Entry 6YB6 (X-ray diffraction, 1.33 A resolution); this record covers chains L and H of the 4 polymer chains in the assembly.

Chain L:
Molecule: Prothrombin
Source organism: Homo sapiens
Notes: EC 3.4.21.5
UniProtKB: P00734 (THRB_HUMAN); the construct lacks a stretch of the UniProt sequence, so the offset changes along the chain: -4 to 0 = UniProt 328-332; 1-14 = UniProt 336-349; 15-17 = UniProt 361-363
Chain sequence (36 residues; each row starts with the number of its first residue; a row labelled like 14A-14K holds insertion residues (14A, then the next letters in order); numbers below 1 keep their minus sign (Thr-4 is residue -4)):
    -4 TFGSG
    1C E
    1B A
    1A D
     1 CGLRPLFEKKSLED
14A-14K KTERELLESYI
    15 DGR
Not modelled in the structure: -4 to 0, 15-17

Chain H:
Molecule: Prothrombin
Source organism: Homo sapiens
Notes: EC 3.4.21.5
UniProtKB: P00734 (THRB_HUMAN); the construct lacks a stretch of the UniProt sequence and is renumbered around it, so the offset changes along the chain: 16-36 = UniProt 364-384; 37-60 = UniProt 386-409; 61-77 = UniProt 419-435; 78-97 = UniProt 437-456; 7 more segments
Chain sequence (259 residues; numbered 16 to 247 plus 30 insertion-coded residues; 3 numbers in that range are skipped by the numbering (no residue carries them; nothing is unmodelled there); the number before each row is that of its first residue; a row labelled like 60A-60I holds insertion residues (60A, then the next letters in order)):
    16 IVEGSDAEIGMSPWQVMLFRK
   36A S
    37 PQELLCGASLISDRWVLTAAHCLL
60A-60I YPPWDKNFT
    61 ENDLLVRIGKHSRTRYE
   77A R
    78 NIEKISMLEKIYIHPRYNWR
   97A E
    98 NLDRDIALMKLKKPVAFSDYIHPVCLPDRETA
129A-129C ASL
   130 LQAGYKGRVTGWGNLKET
147A-147G WTANVGK
   150 GQPSVLQVVNLPIVERPVCKDSTRIRITDNMFCAG
  184A Y
   185 KP
186A-186D DEGK
   187 RGDACEGDSGGPFVMKSP
204A-204B FN
   205 NRWYQMGIVSWGE
   219 GCD
  221A R
   222 DGKYGFYTHVFRLKKWIQKVIDQFGE
Not modelled in the structure: 147A-147G, 246-247
Disulfide bonds: Cys42-Cys58, Cys168-Cys182, Cys191-Cys220
Covalently attached groups: N-acetylglucosamine (NAG) linked to Asn60G
Bound ions: Na+ site 1: Lys169, Thr172, Phe204A; Na+ site 2: Arg221A, Lys224

Chain L / chain H interface:
Pairs across the interface (60; chain L residue first):
  Cys1(L) with Pro120(H); Val121(H); Cys122(H), disulfide; Arg206(H), hydrogen bond (backbone-side chain)
  Asp1A(L) with His119(H), salt bridge; Arg206(H)
  Ala1B(L) with Arg206(H), hydrogen bond (backbone-side chain)
  Glu1C(L) with Pro120(H)
  Gly2(L) with Trp29(H); Pro120(H), hydrogen bond (backbone-backbone); Cys122(H); Arg206(H); Trp207(H), hydrogen bond (backbone-backbone)
  Leu3(L) with His119(H), hydrogen bond (backbone-side chain); Asn205(H); Arg206(H)
  Arg4(L) with Gly25(H); Met26(H), hydrogen bond (side chain-backbone); Pro28(H); Trp29(H); Arg137(H); Trp207(H)
  Pro5(L) with Ser115(H); Asp116(H); His119(H)
  Leu6(L) with Ile24(H); Asp116(H)
  Phe7(L) with Glu23(H); Ile24(H); Gly25(H); Met26(H), hydrophobic
  Glu8(L) with Lys202(H), salt bridge; Asn205(H); Trp207(H), hydrogen bond
  Asp14(L) with Glu23(H); Met26(H); Arg137(H), salt bridge; Trp207(H)
  Lys14A(L) with Glu23(H), hydrogen bond (backbone-side chain)
  Thr14B(L) with Arg137(H), hydrogen bond; Asn159(H), hydrogen bond
  Glu14C(L) with Arg137(H); Lys202(H), salt bridge
  Glu14E(L) with Lys135(H), salt bridge; Asn159(H), hydrogen bond; Tyr184A(H), hydrogen bond
  Leu14F(L) with Lys135(H); Gly136(H); Asn159(H); Trp207(H), hydrophobic
  Leu14G(L) with Pro204(H), hydrophobic
  Ser14I(L) with Gly133(H); Tyr134(H); Lys135(H), hydrogen bond (side chain-backbone)
  Tyr14J(L) with Tyr134(H), hydrophobic; Lys135(H), hydrogen bond (side chain-backbone); Met201(H); Lys202(H), hydrogen bond (side chain-backbone); Pro204(H)
  Ile14K(L) with Tyr134(H), hydrogen bond (backbone-side chain)
Also at the interface, not in a pair above, chain H (26 interface residues in all): Tyr117
Disulfides between the chains: Cys1(L)-Cys122(H)

Overview:
The interface between chain L and chain H involves 21 residues on one side and 26 on the other; the contacts
include 1 disulfide bond, 16 hydrogen bonds and 5 salt bridges. Among the polar pairs are Asp1A(L)-His119(H),
Glu8(L)-Lys202(H) and Glu14E(L)-Lys135(H).
Chain L is Prothrombin and chain H is Prothrombin, both from Homo sapiens; the structure, Thrombin in complex
with D-Phe-Pro-3-chloro-1,3-dihydroxybenzylamide derivative (13c), was determined by X-ray diffraction.
